4EO5 - chains B and C of the 3 polymer chains in the assembly; structure by X-ray diffraction, 2.35 A resolution.

Chain B:
Name: Histone H3.2
Organism: Xenopus laevis
Reference sequence: P84233 (H32_XENLA); residues 61-135 here correspond to UniProt positions 62-136 (UniProt number = residue number + 1)
Chain sequence (76 residues; each row starts with the number of its first residue):
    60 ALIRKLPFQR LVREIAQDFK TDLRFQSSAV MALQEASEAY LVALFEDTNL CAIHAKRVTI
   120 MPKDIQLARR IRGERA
Sequence notes: expression tag (60); engineered mutation A102 (Gly103 in P84233)
UniProt features mapped onto this chain:
  - modified residue: K64 (N6-(2-hydroxyisobutyryl)lysine), K79 (N6,N6,N6-trimethyllysine), T80 (Phosphothreonine), S86 (Phosphoserine), T107 (Phosphothreonine), K115 (N6-acetyllysine), K122 (N6-(2-hydroxyisobutyryl)lysine)
  - lipidation: C110 (S-palmitoyl cysteine)

Chain C:
Name: Histone H4
Organism: Xenopus laevis
Reference sequence: P62799 (H4_XENLA); residues 20-102 here correspond to UniProt positions 21-103 (UniProt number = residue number + 1)
Chain sequence (83 residues; numbered 20 to 102; the number before each row is that of its first residue):
    20 KVLRDNIQGI TKPAIRRLAR RGGVKRISGL IYEETRGVLK VFLENVIRDA VTYTEHAKRK
    80 TVTAMDVVYA LKRQPRTLYG FGG
Sequence notes: engineered mutation P94 (Gly95 in P62799)
UniProt features mapped onto this chain:
  - modified residue: K20 (N6,N6,N6-trimethyllysine), K31 (N6-(2-hydroxyisobutyryl)lysine), K44 (N6-(2-hydroxyisobutyryl)lysine), S47 (Phosphoserine), Y51 (Phosphotyrosine), K59 (N6-(2-hydroxyisobutyryl)lysine), K77 (N6-(2-hydroxyisobutyryl)lysine), K79 (N6-(2-hydroxyisobutyryl)lysine), Y88 (Phosphotyrosine), K91 (N6-(2-hydroxyisobutyryl)lysine)
  - cross-link (Glycyl lysine isopeptide (Lys-Gly)): K31 (interchain with G-Cter in UFM1), K91 (interchain with G-Cter in ubiquitin)
From the paper describing this entry:
  - mutagenesis - G94P: decreased growth
  - mutagenesis - G94P: decreased stability in response to octamers
  - conformationally variable residues (side-chain flip): R92 to G101

Interface between chain B and chain C:
Contacting residue pairs (82; chain B residue first):
  L61(B) with R36(C), hydrogen bond (backbone-side chain); L37(C), hydrophobic
  I62(B) with G28(C); I29(C), hydrophobic; L37(C), hydrophobic
  R63(B) with T30(C)
  P66(B) with Q27(C); G28(C)
  F67(B) with G28(C), hydrogen bond (backbone-backbone); L62(C), hydrophobic
  L70(B) with G28(C); L62(C), hydrophobic
  V71(B) with I66(C), hydrophobic
  E73(B) with R23(C), salt bridge; I26(C)
  I74(B) with L62(C), hydrophobic; E63(C)
  Q76(B) with R23(C), hydrogen bond
  D77(B) with R23(C), salt bridge
  F78(B) with E63(C); I66(C), hydrophobic; R67(C)
  K79(B) with E74(C)
  L82(B) with V70(C), hydrophobic; K79(C); V81(C), hydrophobic
  R83(B) with T80(C); V81(C), hydrogen bond (backbone-backbone)
  F84(B) with V81(C), hydrophobic
  Q85(B) with T80(C), hydrogen bond; V81(C), hydrogen bond (backbone-backbone)
  S87(B) with A83(C)
  A88(B) with V81(C); T82(C); A83(C); V86(C)
  A91(B) with V86(C), hydrophobic
  L92(B) with V65(C), hydrophobic; I66(C), hydrophobic; V86(C)
  A95(B) with L90(C), hydrophobic
  S96(B) with L58(C); F61(C); L62(C)
  Y99(B) with V57(C); F61(C), hydrophobic
  L100(B) with I29(C), hydrophobic; L37(C), hydrophobic
  V101(B) with L37(C), hydrophobic; R40(C); G41(C)
  L103(B) with V57(C), hydrophobic
  F104(B) with L37(C); A38(C), hydrophobic; G41(C); V43(C); T54(C)
  E105(B) with R40(C), salt bridge; G41(C); Y98(C), hydrogen bond
  N108(B) with G42(C), hydrogen bond (side chain-backbone); V43(C)
  V117(B) with R45(C)
  T118(B) with R45(C), hydrogen bond; I46(C); S47(C)
  I119(B) with V43(C), hydrophobic; R45(C), hydrogen bond (backbone-backbone); I46(C), hydrophobic; S47(C), hydrogen bond (backbone-backbone); I50(C)
  M120(B) with S47(C); I50(C)
  P121(B) with L49(C), hydrophobic; I50(C); E53(C)
  I124(B) with I50(C), hydrophobic; T54(C)
  Q125(B) with E53(C), hydrogen bond
  R128(B) with V57(C); V60(C)
  R131(B) with T96(C), hydrogen bond (backbone-side chain)
Also at the interface, not in a pair above, chain B (42 interface residues in all): R69, A75, E97
Also at the interface, not in a pair above, chain C (44 interface residues in all): A33, I34, K59, T73

In short:
The interface between chain B and chain C involves 42 residues on one side and 44 on the other, with 13
hydrogen bonds and 3 salt bridges. Among the polar pairs are E73(B)-R23(C), D77(B)-R23(C) and E105(B)-R40(C).
From the paper: G94P of chain C reduces growth; conformational variability at R92(C).
Here chain B is Histone H3.2 and chain C is Histone H4, both from Xenopus laevis. Entry 4EO5 (Yeast Asf1 bound
to H3/H4G94P mutant) was determined by X-ray diffraction.
